PDB entry 7SUT | X-ray diffraction, 1.49 A resolution | chains A and C of the 4 polymer chains in the assembly

[Chain A]
Name: HaPE645 alpha-1 subunit
Organism: Hemiselmis andersenii
Reference sequence: A0A7S0U215 (A0A7S0U215_HEMAN); residues 1-80 here correspond to UniProt positions 64-143 (UniProt number = residue number + 63)
Amino-acid sequence (80 residues; numbered 1 to 80; the number before each row is that of its first residue):
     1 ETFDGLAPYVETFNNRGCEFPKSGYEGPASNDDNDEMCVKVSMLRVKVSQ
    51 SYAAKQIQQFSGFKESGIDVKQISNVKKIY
Disordered / not traced: 1-2
Covalently attached groups: (15,16)-dihydrobiliverdin (singly linked) (X2I) linked to Cys18
Residues lining bound ligands:
  - DiCys-(15,16)-Dihydrobiliverdin (AX9): Phe63, Lys64, Glu65, Ser66, Val70, Lys71, Gln72, Ile73, Ser74
  - phycoerythrobilin (PEB), molecule 1: Phe3, Asp4, Gly5, Leu6
  - phycoerythrobilin (PEB), molecule 2: Thr12, Phe13, Asn14, Arg16, Asp33, Met37, Cys38, Val39
  - (15,16)-dihydrobiliverdin (singly linked) (X2I), molecule 1: Phe13, Asn15, Phe20, Lys22, Ser23, Gly24, Tyr25, Asp35, Glu36, Met37, Cys38, Lys40
  - (15,16)-dihydrobiliverdin (singly linked) (X2I), molecule 2: Phe63, Asn75, Val76, Lys77, Lys78
Reported in the primary citation:
  - binding site for tetraethylene glycol: Lys78

[Chain C]
Name: HaPE645 alpha-2 subunit
Organism: Hemiselmis andersenii
Amino-acid sequence (68 residues; each row starts with the number of its first residue):
     1 KTDNKLRAPIITVFDARGCREHKNREYKGPKTGTQDDEMCVKVQYEKIAA
    51 CEDTAFIVLKECLSEMKS
Disordered / not traced: 1-5
Covalently attached groups: (15,16)-dihydrobiliverdin (singly linked) (X2I) linked to Cys19
Residues lining bound ligands:
  - phycoerythrobilin (PEB): Val13, Phe14, Asp15, Arg17, Gln35, Asp36, Met39, Cys40, Val41
  - (15,16)-dihydrobiliverdin (singly linked) (X2I), molecule 1: Phe14, Ala16, Glu21, His22, Asn24, Arg25, Glu26, Tyr27, Asp36, Asp37, Glu38, Met39, Cys40, Lys42
  - (15,16)-dihydrobiliverdin (singly linked) (X2I), molecule 2: Leu63, Met66, Lys67, Ser68
Reported in the primary citation:
  - specificity-determining residues: Leu6 (proposed by the authors, not directly observed)

[Chain A / chain C interface]
Pairs across the interface - 32 pairs, chain A then chain C:
  Tyr9(A) - Phe56(C)  hydrophobic
  Glu11(A) - Lys60(C)  salt bridge
  Glu11(A) - Leu63(C)
  Glu11(A) - Ser64(C)
  Thr12(A) - Ser64(C)  hydrogen bond (backbone-side chain)
  Phe13(A) - Leu63(C)
  Phe13(A) - Met66(C)  hydrophobic
  Asn15(A) - Met66(C)
  Arg16(A) - Ser68(C)  hydrogen bond (backbone-side chain)
  Gly17(A) - Ser68(C)
  Cys18(A) - Ser68(C)  hydrogen bond (backbone-side chain)
  Leu44(A) - Phe56(C)  hydrophobic
  Lys47(A) - Asp53(C)
  Val48(A) - Asp53(C)
  Ser49(A) - Asp53(C)  hydrogen bond
  Ser51(A) - Ala49(C)
  Ser51(A) - Cys51(C)  hydrogen bond
  Tyr52(A) - Cys51(C)
  Tyr52(A) - Asp53(C)
  Tyr52(A) - Thr54(C)
  Lys55(A) - Ala49(C)  hydrogen bond (side chain-backbone)
  Lys55(A) - Cys51(C)
  Gln58(A) - Ile10(C)
  Gln58(A) - Ile11(C)  hydrogen bond (side chain-backbone)
  Gln58(A) - Thr12(C)  hydrogen bond
  Ser61(A) - Thr12(C)
  Ser61(A) - Phe14(C)
  Gly62(A) - Val13(C)
  Lys64(A) - Asp15(C)  salt bridge
  Val76(A) - Arg17(C)
  Val76(A) - Gly18(C)
  Val76(A) - Cys19(C)
Interface residues without a listed pair, chain A (24 interface residues in all): Val10, Asn14, Lys40, Lys78
Interface residues without a listed pair, chain C (22 interface residues in all): Arg20, Glu21, Ile48

[Overview]
24 residues of chain A face 22 of chain C across their interface; the contacts include 8 hydrogen bonds and 2
salt bridges. Polar contacts include Glu11(A)-Lys60(C), Lys64(A)-Asp15(C) and Thr12(A)-Ser64(C). Bound to
chain A: DiCys-(15,16)-Dihydrobiliverdin, phycoerythrobilin and (15,16)-dihydrobiliverdin (singly linked). The
paper reports a binding site for tetraethylene glycol at Lys78(A); the specificity determinant Leu6(C).
Here chain A is HaPE645 alpha-1 subunit and chain C is HaPE645 alpha-2 subunit, both from Hemiselmis
andersenii. Entry 7SUT (Light harvesting phycobiliprotein HaPE645 from the cryptophyte Hemiselmis andersenii
CCMP644) was determined by X-ray diffraction, deposited together with 7SSF, 8EL3, 8EL4, 8EL5 and 8EL6.
